7UYZ - chains A and F of the 6 polymer chains in the assembly; structure by X-ray diffraction, 2.49 A resolution.

== Chain A ==
Protein: Cyclic GMP-AMP synthase
Organism: Mus musculus
Notes: EC 2.7.7.86
Reference sequence: Q8C6L5 (CGAS_MOUSE); numbering as in UniProt (aligned over 147-507)
Chain sequence (364 residues; each row starts with the number of its first residue):
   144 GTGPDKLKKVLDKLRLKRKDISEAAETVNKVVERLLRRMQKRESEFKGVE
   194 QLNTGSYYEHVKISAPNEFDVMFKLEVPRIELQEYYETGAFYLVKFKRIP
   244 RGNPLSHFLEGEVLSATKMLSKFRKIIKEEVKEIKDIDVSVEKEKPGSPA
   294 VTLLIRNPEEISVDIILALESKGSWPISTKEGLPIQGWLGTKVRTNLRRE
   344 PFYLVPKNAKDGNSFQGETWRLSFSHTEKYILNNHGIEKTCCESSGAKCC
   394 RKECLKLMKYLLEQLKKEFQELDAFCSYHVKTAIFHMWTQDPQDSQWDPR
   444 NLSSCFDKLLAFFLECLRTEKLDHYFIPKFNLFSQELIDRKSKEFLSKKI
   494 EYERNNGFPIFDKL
Not modelled in the structure: 144-148, 240-244, 507
Differences from the reference sequence: expression tag (144-146)
Bound ions: Mg2+ site 1: Glu211, Asp213 (together with GTP); Mg2+ site 2: Glu211, Asp213, Asp307 (together with GTP); Zn2+: His378, Cys384, Cys385, Cys392
Residues lining bound ligands: guanosine-5'-monophosphate / GTP: Gly198, Ser199, Lys205, Glu211, Asp213, Lys288, Gly290, Asp307, Arg364, Lys402, Glu406, Lys409, Phe418, Cys419, Ser420, Tyr421, Lys424, His467
Reported in the primary citation:
  - mutagenesis - E211Q/D213N: abolished catalytic activity
  - specificity-determining residues: His467 (proposed by the authors, not directly observed)
  - mutagenesis - R364A (33-fold), H467A: decreased catalytic activity on ATP/GTP
  - mutagenesis - H467A (2-fold): increased catalytic activity on GTP/GTP
  - specificity-determining residues: Ile309, Arg364
  - mutagenesis - R364A (10-fold): decreased catalytic activity on GTP/GTP
  - mutagenesis - R364A (4-fold): increased catalytic activity on ATP/ATP

== Chain F ==
Molecule: Palindromic DNA18
Organism: DNA molecule
Sequence (18 nucleotides; row label = number of the first residue in the row):
     1 ATCTGTACATGTACAGAT

== Interface between chain A and chain F ==
Residue-residue contacts (12):
  Arg161(A) - DT4(F)  hydrogen bond to the base
  Arg161(A) - DG5(F)  hydrogen bond to the sugar
  Ser165(A) - DG5(F)  hydrogen bond to the phosphate
  Ser165(A) - DT6(F)  hydrogen bond to the phosphate
  Ala168(A) - DA7(F)  phosphate contact
  Asn172(A) - DA7(F)  hydrogen bond to the phosphate
  Asn196(A) - DC8(F)  hydrogen bond to the phosphate
  Tyr200(A) - DT6(F)  hydrogen bond to the phosphate
  Tyr200(A) - DA7(F)  hydrogen bond to the phosphate
  Tyr201(A) - DA7(F)  phosphate contact
  Tyr201(A) - DC8(F)  phosphate contact
  Lys372(A) - DC8(F)  salt bridge to the phosphate
Other interface residues (no listed pair), chain A (9 interface residues in all): Ile164

== Overview ==
9 residues of chain A face 5 of chain F across their interface; the contacts include 8 hydrogen bonds and 1
salt bridge. Among the polar pairs are Arg161(A)-DT4(F), Arg161(A)-DG5(F) and Ser165(A)-DG5(F). The paper
reports that R364A and H467A of chain A reduce catalytic activity on ATP/GTP; specificity determinants
His467(A), Ile309(A) and Arg364(A).
Chain A is Cyclic GMP-AMP synthase (Mus musculus) and chain F is Palindromic DNA18 (DNA molecule); the
structure, Structure of Ternary Complex of cGAS with dsDNA and Bound 5 -pppG(2 ,5 )pG, was determined by X-ray
diffraction, deposited together with 7UUX, 7UXW, 7UYQ, 7UZR, 7V0W, 8EAE and 14 further entries.
